Entry 6NM9 (electron microscopy, 3.38 A resolution); this record covers chains A and B of the 6 polymer chains in the assembly.

[Chain A]
Molecule: AcrVA4
From: Moraxella bovoculi
Reference sequence: A0A0U2APF4 (A0A0U2APF4_9GAMM); residues 1-234 here = UniProt positions 1-234
Chain sequence (234 residues; numbered 1 to 234; the number before each row is that of its first residue):
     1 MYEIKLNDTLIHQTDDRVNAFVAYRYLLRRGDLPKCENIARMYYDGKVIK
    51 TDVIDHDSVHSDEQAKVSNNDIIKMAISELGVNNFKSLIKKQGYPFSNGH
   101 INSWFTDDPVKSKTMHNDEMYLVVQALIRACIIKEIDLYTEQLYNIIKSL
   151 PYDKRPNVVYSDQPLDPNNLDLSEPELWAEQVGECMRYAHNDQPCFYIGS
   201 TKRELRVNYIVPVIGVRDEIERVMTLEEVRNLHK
Not modelled in the structure: 1-119

[Chain B]
Molecule: Cpf1
From: Lachnospiraceae bacterium ND2006
Reference sequence: A0A182DWE3 (A0A182DWE3_9FIRM); residues 2-1227 here correspond to UniProt positions 3-1228 (UniProt number = residue number + 1)
Chain sequence (1227 residues; numbered 1 to 1227; the number before each row is that of its first residue):
     1 MSKLEKFTNCYSLSKTLRFKAIPVGKTQENIDNKRLLVEDEKRAEDYKGV
    51 KKLLDRYYLSFINDVLHSIKLKNLNNYISLFRKKTRTEKENKELENLEIN
   101 LRKEIAKAFKGNEGYKSLFKKDIIETILPEFLDDKDEIALVNSFNGFTTA
   151 FTGFFDNRENMFSEEAKSTSIAFRCINENLTRYISNMDIFEKVDAIFDKH
   201 EVQEIKEKILNSDYDVEDFFEGEFFNFVLTQEGIDVYNAIIGGFVTESGE
   251 KIKGLNEYINLYNQKTKQKLPKFKPLYKQVLSDRESLSFYGEGYTSDEEV
   301 LEVFRNTLNKNSEIFSSIKKLEKLFKNFDEYSSAGIFVKNGPAISTISKD
   351 IFGEWNVIRDKWNAEYDDIHLKKKAVVTEKYEDDRRKSFKKIGSFSLEQL
   401 QEYADADLSVVEKLKEIIIQKVDEIYKVYGSSEKLFDADFVLEKSLKKND
   451 AVVAIMKDLLDSVKSFENYIKAFFGEGKETNRDESFYGDFVLAYDILLKV
   501 DHIYDAIRNYVTQKPYSKDKFKLYFQNPQFMGGWDKDKETDYRATILRYG
   551 SKYYLAIMDKKYAKCLQKIDKDDVNGNYEKINYKLLPGPNKMLPKVFFSK
   601 KWMAYYNPSEDIQKIYKNGTFKKGDMFNLNDCHKLIDFFKDSISRYPKWS
   651 NAYDFNFSETEKYKDIAGFYREVEEQGYKVSFESASKKEVDKLVEEGKLY
   701 MFQIYNKDFSDKSHGTPNLHTMYFKLLFDENNHGQIRLSGGAELFMRRAS
   751 LKKEELVVHPANSPIANKNPDNPKKTTTLSYDVYKDKRFSEDQYELHIPI
   801 AINKCPKNIFKINTEVRVLLKHDDNPYVIGIDRGERNLLYIVVVDGKGNI
   851 VEQYSLNEIINNFNGIRIKTDYHSLLDKKEKERFEARQNWTSIENIKELK
   901 AGYISQVVHKICELVEKYDAVIALEDLNSGFKNSRVKVEKQVYQKFEKML
   951 IDKLNYMVDKKSNPCATGGALKGYQITNKFESFKSMSTQNGFIFYIPAWL
  1001 TSKIDPSTGFVNLLKTKYTSIADSKKFISSFDRIMYVPEEDLFEFALDYK
  1051 NFSRTDADYIKKWKLYSYGNRIRIFRNPKKNNVFDWEEVCLTSAYKELFN
  1101 KYGINYQQGDIRALLCEQSDKAFYSSFMALMSLMLQMRNSITGRTDVDFL
  1151 ISPVKNSDGIFYDSRNYEAQENAILPKNADANGAYNIARKVLWAIGQFKK
  1201 AEDEKLDKVKIAISNKEWLEYAQTSVK
Not modelled in the structure: 281-291, 477, 608, 1076-1083, 1109
Construct notes: expression tag (1); conflict N112 (Ala113 in A0A182DWE3), E113 (Ala114 in A0A182DWE3), F131 (Ala132 in A0A182DWE3), L132 (Ala133 in A0A182DWE3), Q264 (Ala265 in A0A182DWE3), K269 (Ala270 in A0A182DWE3), V357 (Leu358 in A0A182DWE3), R1076 (Ala1077 in A0A182DWE3), N1077 (Ala1078 in A0A182DWE3), P1078 (Ala1079 in A0A182DWE3), D1085 (Ala1086 in A0A182DWE3)
Bound ions: Mg2+: T716 (shared with 1 residue of chain G)

[Chain A / chain B interface]
Contacting residue pairs (38; chain A residue first):
  K148(A) with P764(B)
  Y152(A) with A766(B), hydrophobic; K768(B)
  Y160(A) with D450(B), hydrogen bond
  D162(A) with K448(B), salt bridge
  W178(A) with R887(B)
  E180(A) with E882(B); E885(B); A886(B)
  E184(A) with H759(B), salt bridge; K768(B), salt bridge
  M186(A) with V757(B), hydrophobic; H759(B); K785(B)
  R187(A) with V757(B); V758(B), hydrogen bond (backbone-backbone)
  Y188(A) with L756(B)
  A189(A) with L756(B), hydrogen bond (backbone-backbone)
  H190(A) with E754(B)
  C195(A) with V757(B), hydrophobic
  Y197(A) with K785(B), hydrogen bond
  G199(A) with E882(B)
  S200(A) with K879(B), hydrogen bond
  T201(A) with K785(B)
  K202(A) with N895(B)
  R203(A) with K447(B); E882(B), salt bridge; A886(B); N895(B)
  E204(A) with K447(B); P515(B); K785(B), salt bridge
  L205(A) with K448(B)
  R206(A) with K448(B), hydrogen bond (backbone-side chain); E755(B), hydrogen bond (side chain-backbone); V757(B)
  R217(A) with F884(B), hydrogen bond (side chain-backbone); E885(B)
Other interface residues (no listed pair), chain A (26 interface residues in all): L150, R155, Q181
Other interface residues (no listed pair), chain B (28 interface residues in all): K444, K514, K753, P760, S763, K881, T891

[Overview]
The interface between chain A and chain B involves 26 residues on one side and 28 on the other, with 8
hydrogen bonds and 5 salt bridges. Polar pairs include D162(A)-K448(B), E184(A)-H759(B) and E184(A)-K768(B).
Here chain A is AcrVA4 (Moraxella bovoculi) and chain B is Cpf1 (Lachnospiraceae bacterium ND2006). Entry 6NM9
(CryoEM structure of the LbCas12a-crRNA-AcrVA4 dimer) was determined by electron microscopy (same publication
as 6NMA, 6NMC, 6NMD, 6NME and 6OMV).
